PDB entry 8FNF | electron microscopy, 3.50 A resolution | chains m and 8 of the 8 polymer chains in the assembly

[Chain m]
Molecule: mRNA
From: Trypanosoma brucei
Sequence (20 nucleotides; numbered 105 to 124; the number before each row is that of its first residue):
   105 UAAUAGAAUA AGAUAUAAAA

[Chain 8]
Name: Mitochondrial RNA binding complex 1 subunit
From: Trypanosoma brucei
UniProt: Q389W4 (Q389W4_TRYB2); residue numbers follow UniProt; this construct covers 1-545
Amino-acid sequence (545 residues; row label = number of the first residue in the row):
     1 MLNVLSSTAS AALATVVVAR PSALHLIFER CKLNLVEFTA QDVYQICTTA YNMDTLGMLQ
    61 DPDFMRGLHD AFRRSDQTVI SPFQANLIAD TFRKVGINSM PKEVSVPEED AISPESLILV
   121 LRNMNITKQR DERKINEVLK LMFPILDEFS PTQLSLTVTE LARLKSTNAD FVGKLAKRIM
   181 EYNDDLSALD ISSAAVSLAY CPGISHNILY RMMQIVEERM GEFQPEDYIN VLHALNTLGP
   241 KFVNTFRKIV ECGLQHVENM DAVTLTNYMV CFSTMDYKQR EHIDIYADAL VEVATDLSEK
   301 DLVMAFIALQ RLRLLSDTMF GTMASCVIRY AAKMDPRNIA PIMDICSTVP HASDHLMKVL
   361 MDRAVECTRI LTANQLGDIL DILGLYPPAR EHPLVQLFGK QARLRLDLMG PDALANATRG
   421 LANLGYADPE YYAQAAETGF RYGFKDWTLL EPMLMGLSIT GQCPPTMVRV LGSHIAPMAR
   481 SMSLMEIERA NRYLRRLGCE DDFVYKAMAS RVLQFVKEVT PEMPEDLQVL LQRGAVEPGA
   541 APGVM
Not modelled in the structure: 1-18, 535-545

[Interface between chain m and chain 8]
Contacting residue pairs - 20 pairs, chain m then chain 8:
  U105(m) with Gln84(8), phosphate contact
  A106(m) with Tyr44(8), base contact; Phe83(8), sugar contact; Leu87(8), base contact
  A107(m) with Arg122(8), base contact; Asn125(8), hydrogen bond to the base; Glu160(8), hydrogen bond to the base; Arg163(8), hydrogen bond to the base
  G110(m) with Lys300(8), base contact; Arg337(8), salt bridge to the phosphate; Asn338(8), hydrogen bond to the base
  A111(m) with Arg337(8), base contact; Gln375(8), base contact
  A112(m) with Asn374(8), hydrogen bond to the phosphate
  U113(m) with Asn374(8), base contact; Leu408(8), base contact
  A114(m) with Pro411(8), base contact; Tyr442(8), sugar contact
  A115(m) with Arg441(8), sugar contact
  G116(m) with Arg441(8), hydrogen bond to the base
Also at the interface, not in a pair above, chain m (12 interface residues in all): U108, A109
Also at the interface, not in a pair above, chain 8 (19 interface residues in all): Ile126, Tyr200

[In short]
Chain m and chain 8 form an interface of 12 and 19 residues respectively; the contacts include 6 hydrogen
bonds and 1 salt bridge. Polar pairs include A107(m)-Asn125(8), A107(m)-Glu160(8) and A107(m)-Arg163(8).
Chain m is mRNA and chain 8 is Mitochondrial RNA binding complex 1 subunit, both from Trypanosoma brucei; the
structure, Cryo-EM structure of RNase-untreated RESC-C in trypanosomal RNA editing, was determined by electron
microscopy (same publication as 8FN4, 8FN6, 8FNC, 8FNI and 8FNK).
